PDB entry 9BXX | electron microscopy, 4.26 A resolution (low resolution: residue-level contacts below are approximate; hydrogen-bond / salt-bridge calls are withheld) | chains C and D of the 5 polymer chains in the assembly

[Chain C (and D)]
Name: Ribonucleoside-diphosphate reductase subunit beta
Organism: Bacillus subtilis
Notes: EC 1.17.4.1; chain D of this document is another copy of the same molecule, construct and numbering; everything in this record applies to it too
UniProt: P50621 (RIR2_BACSU); residues 1-329 here = UniProt positions 1-329
Sequence (350 residues; each row starts with the number of its first residue; numbers below 1 keep their minus sign (Met-20 is residue -20)):
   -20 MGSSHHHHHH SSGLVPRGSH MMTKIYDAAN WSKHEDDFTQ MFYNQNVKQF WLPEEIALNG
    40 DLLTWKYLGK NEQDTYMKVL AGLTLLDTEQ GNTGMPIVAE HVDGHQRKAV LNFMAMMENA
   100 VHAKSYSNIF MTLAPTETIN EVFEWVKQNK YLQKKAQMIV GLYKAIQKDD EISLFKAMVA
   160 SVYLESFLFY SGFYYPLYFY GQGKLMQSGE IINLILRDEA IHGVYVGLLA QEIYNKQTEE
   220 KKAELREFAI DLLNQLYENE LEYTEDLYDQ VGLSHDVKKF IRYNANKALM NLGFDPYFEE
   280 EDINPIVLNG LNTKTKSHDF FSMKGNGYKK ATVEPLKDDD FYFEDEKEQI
Unresolved in the structure: -20 to 15, 291-310, 323-329
Sequence notes: initiating methionine (-20); expression tag (-19 to 0)
Metal / ion sites: Mn2+ site 1: Asp66, Glu97, His101, Glu198; Mn2+ site 2: Glu97, Glu164, Glu198, His201
UniProt features mapped onto this chain:
  - active site: Tyr105
  - binding site (Fe cation): Asp66, Glu97, His101, Glu164, Glu198, His201

[How chain C and chain D interact]
Residue-residue contacts - 27 pairs, chain C then chain D:
  Tyr22(C) - Ala99(D)
  Phe29(C) - Phe29(D)
  Leu31(C) - Tyr22(D)
  Thr67(C) - His84(D)
  Gly70(C) - Asn91(D)
  Asn71(C) - His84(D)
  Asn71(C) - Lys87(D)
  His84(C) - Thr67(D)
  His84(C) - Asn71(D)
  Lys87(C) - Asn71(D)
  Ala88(C) - Asn98(D)
  Asn91(C) - Ala94(D)
  Asn91(C) - Asn98(D)
  Phe92(C) - Met95(D)
  Ala94(C) - Asn91(D)
  Met95(C) - Asn91(D)
  Met95(C) - Phe92(D)
  Met95(C) - Met95(D)
  Asn98(C) - Lys87(D)
  Asn98(C) - Ala88(D)
  Asn98(C) - Asn91(D)
  Ala99(C) - Tyr22(D)
  Ala99(C) - Ala88(D)
  Lys103(C) - Tyr22(D)
  Glu313(C) - Leu42(D)
  Pro314(C) - Leu42(D)
  Pro314(C) - Thr43(D)
Also at the interface, not in a pair above, chain C (21 interface residues in all): Val26, Pro75, Val312
Also at the interface, not in a pair above, chain D (20 interface residues in all): Val26, Leu31, Lys103, Met185, Gln186

[In short]
21 residues of chain C face 20 of chain D across their interface. Asp66(C), Glu97(C), His101(C) and Glu198(C)
form the Mn2+ site 1. UniProt lists active-site residue Tyr105(C) and 6 Fe cation-binding residues on chain C.
Chain C and chain D are both Ribonucleoside-diphosphate reductase subunit beta (Bacillus subtilis); the
structure, Class 11 model for pre-reduction condition of Bacillus subtilis ribonucleotide reductase complex,
was determined by electron microscopy, deposited together with 9BW3, 9BWX, 9BX2, 9BX3, 9BX6, 9BX8 and 39
further entries.
